Entry 6I3M (electron microscopy, 3.93 A resolution); this record covers chains A and D of the 16 polymer chains in the assembly.

[Chain A]
Name: Translation initiation factor eIF-2B subunit alpha
Organism: Saccharomyces cerevisiae S288C
Reference sequence: P14741 (EI2BA_YEAST); residues 1-305 here = UniProt positions 1-305
Chain sequence (305 residues; each row starts with the number of its first residue):
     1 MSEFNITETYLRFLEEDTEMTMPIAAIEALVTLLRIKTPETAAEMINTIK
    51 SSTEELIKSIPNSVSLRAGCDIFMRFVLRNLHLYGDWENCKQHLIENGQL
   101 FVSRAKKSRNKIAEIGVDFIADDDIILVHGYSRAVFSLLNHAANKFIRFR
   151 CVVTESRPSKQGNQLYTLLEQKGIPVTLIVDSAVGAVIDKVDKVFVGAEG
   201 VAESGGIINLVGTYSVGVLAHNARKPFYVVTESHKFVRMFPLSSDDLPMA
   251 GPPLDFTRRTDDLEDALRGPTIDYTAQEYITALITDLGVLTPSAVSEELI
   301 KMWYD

[Chain D]
Name: Translation initiation factor eIF-2B subunit delta
Organism: Saccharomyces cerevisiae S288C
Reference sequence: P12754 (EI2BD_YEAST); residues 1-651 here = UniProt positions 1-651
Chain sequence (651 residues; numbered 1 to 651; the number before each row is that of its first residue):
     1 MSESEAKSRSATPPSKAKQATPTTTAAANGEKKLTNKELKELKKQEKAAK
    51 RAAMKQANGISIEQQQQQAQMKKEKKQLQREQQQKREQKQKNANKKKQNE
   101 RNVKKSTLFGHLETTEERRATILALTSAVSSPKTSRITAAGLMVPVVASA
   151 LSGSNVLTASSLMPVGPNASSTVSASAPASTTTTLPASSAALSAGTSSAS
   201 TNTPTAIQQEIASSNASDVAKTLASISLEAGEFNVIPGISSVIPTVLEQS
   251 FDNSSLISSVKELLLNKDLIHPSILLLTSHLAHYKIVGSIPRCIAMLEVF
   301 QIVIKDYQTPKGTTLSRNLTSYLSHQIDLLKKARPLSVTMGNAIRWLKQE
   351 ISLIDPSTPDKAAKKDLCEKIGQFAKEKIELADQLIIDNASTQIEESTTI
   401 VTYGSSKVLTELLLHNAISLKKNIKVIVVDSRPLFEGRKMAETLRNAGVN
   451 VMYALITSLDTIFNMDVDYVFLGAHSILSNGFLYSRAGTAMLAMSAKRRN
   501 IPVLVCCESLKFSQRVQLDSVTFNELADPNDLVNIDYENPVERRGNKGAL
   551 LNQFIKERKFEKKKLAMENKPKGNKIGGKKGSEGESKDASNEEDSNSKNI
   601 LDGWQELPSLNIVNILYDLTPPEYIKKVITEFGALPPSSVPVILREYKGS
   651 A
Unresolved in the structure: 1-246, 535-597

[How chain A and chain D interact]
Contacting residue pairs (23; chain A residue first):
  Glu203(A) - Ala634(D)
  Glu203(A) - Pro636(D)
  Ser204(A) - Pro636(D)
  Phe240(A) - Lys627(D)
  Phe240(A) - Ala634(D)  hydrophobic
  Leu242(A) - Tyr469(D)  hydrophobic
  Leu242(A) - Pro502(D)  hydrophobic
  Leu242(A) - Leu504(D)  hydrophobic
  Leu242(A) - Lys626(D)  hydrogen bond (backbone-side chain)
  Leu242(A) - Lys627(D)
  Ser296(A) - Pro636(D)
  Ser296(A) - Ser639(D)
  Glu297(A) - Val642(D)
  Ile300(A) - Ala634(D)
  Ile300(A) - Leu635(D)  hydrophobic
  Ile300(A) - Val642(D)  hydrophobic
  Lys301(A) - Glu646(D)
  Tyr304(A) - Phe632(D)
  Tyr304(A) - Gly633(D)  hydrogen bond (side chain-backbone)
  Tyr304(A) - Ala634(D)  hydrogen bond (side chain-backbone)
  Tyr304(A) - Leu635(D)
  Tyr304(A) - Ile643(D)  hydrophobic
  Tyr304(A) - Tyr647(D)
Other interface residues (no listed pair), chain A (12 interface residues in all): Ser243, Ser293, Asp305
Other interface residues (no listed pair), chain D (16 interface residues in all): Ser638

[In short]
12 residues of chain A face 16 of chain D across their interface; the contacts include 3 hydrogen bonds. Polar
pairs include Leu242(A)-Lys626(D), Tyr304(A)-Gly633(D) and Tyr304(A)-Ala634(D).
Here chain A is Translation initiation factor eIF-2B subunit alpha and chain D is Translation initiation
factor eIF-2B subunit delta, both from Saccharomyces cerevisiae S288C. Entry 6I3M (eIF2B:eIF2 complex,
phosphorylated on eIF2 alpha serine 52) was determined by electron microscopy together with 6I7T from the same
study.
